6BX3 - chains K and N of the 7 polymer chains in the assembly; structure by electron microscopy, 4.30 A resolution (low resolution: residue-level contacts below are approximate; hydrogen-bond / salt-bridge calls are withheld).

[Chain K]
Molecule: COMPASS component BRE2
Source organism: Saccharomyces cerevisiae (strain ATCC 204508 / S288c)
UniProt: P43132 (BRE2_YEAST); numbering as in UniProt (aligned over 87-503)
Amino-acid sequence (417 residues; row label = number of the first residue in the row):
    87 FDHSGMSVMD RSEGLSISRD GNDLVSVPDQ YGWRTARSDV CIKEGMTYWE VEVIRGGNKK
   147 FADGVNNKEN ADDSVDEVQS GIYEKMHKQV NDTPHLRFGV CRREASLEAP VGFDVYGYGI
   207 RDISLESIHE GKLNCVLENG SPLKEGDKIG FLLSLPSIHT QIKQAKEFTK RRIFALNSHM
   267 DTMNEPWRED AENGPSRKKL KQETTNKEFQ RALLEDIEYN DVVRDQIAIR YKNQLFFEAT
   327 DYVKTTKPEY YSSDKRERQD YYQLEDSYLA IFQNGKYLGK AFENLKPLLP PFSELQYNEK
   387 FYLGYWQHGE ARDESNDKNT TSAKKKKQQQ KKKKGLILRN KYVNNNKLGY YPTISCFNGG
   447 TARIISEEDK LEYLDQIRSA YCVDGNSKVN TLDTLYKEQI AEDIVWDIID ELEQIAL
Not modelled in the structure: 143-178, 243-351, 372-432
UniProt features mapped onto this chain:
  - binding site (DNA): K318
  - modified residue: S227 (Phosphoserine)

[Chain N]
Molecule: COMPASS component SDC1
Source organism: Saccharomyces cerevisiae (strain ATCC 204508 / S288c)
UniProt: Q03323 (SDC1_YEAST); numbering as in UniProt (aligned over 122-163)
Amino-acid sequence (42 residues; numbered 122 to 163; the number before each row is that of its first residue):
   122 TRKYLNTNVT PHLLAGMRLI AVQQPEDPLR VLGEYLIEQS NI
Not modelled in the structure: 162-163

[Interface between chain K and chain N]
Contacting residue pairs - 12 pairs, chain K then chain N:
  K483(K) with A142(N)
  E484(K) with R139(N); A142(N); V143(N)
  A487(K) with A142(N)
  V491(K) with L134(N); L135(N); M138(N)
  W492(K) with L135(N)
  I495(K) with T131(N)
  L498(K) with N127(N)
  A502(K) with K124(N)
Also at the interface, not in a pair above, chain N (10 interface residues in all): R123

[Summary]
Chain K and chain N form an interface of 8 and 10 residues respectively. Curated annotation (UniProt) lists
DNA-binding residue K318(K) on chain K.
Chain K is COMPASS component BRE2 and chain N is COMPASS component SDC1, both from Saccharomyces cerevisiae
(strain ATCC 204508 / S288c); the structure, Structure of histone H3k4 methyltransferase, was determined by
electron microscopy, deposited together with 6E29.
